Entry 2V2B (X-ray diffraction, 1.50 A resolution); this record covers chain A.

== Chain A ==
Name: Rhamnulose-1-phosphate aldolase
Organism: Escherichia coli
Notes: EC 4.1.2.19
UniProt: P32169 (RHAD_ECOLI); residue numbers follow UniProt; this construct covers 1-274
Amino-acid sequence (274 residues; numbered 1 to 274; the number before each row is that of its first residue):
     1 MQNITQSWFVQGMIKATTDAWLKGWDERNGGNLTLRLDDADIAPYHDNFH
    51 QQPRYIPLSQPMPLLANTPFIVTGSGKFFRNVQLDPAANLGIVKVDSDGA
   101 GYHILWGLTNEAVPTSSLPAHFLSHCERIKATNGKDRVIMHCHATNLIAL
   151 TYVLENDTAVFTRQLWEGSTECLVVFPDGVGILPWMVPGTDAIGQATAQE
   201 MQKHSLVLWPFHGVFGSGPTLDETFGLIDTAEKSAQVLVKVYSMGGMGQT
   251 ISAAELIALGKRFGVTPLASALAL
Not modelled in the structure: 1, 274
Construct notes: engineered mutation Ser117 (Glu in P32169), Ala192 (Glu in P32169), Gly248 (Lys in P32169), Ala253 (Arg in P32169), Ala254 (Glu in P32169)
Metal / ion sites: Zn2+ site 1: His46, Asp47, Glu200, His204; Zn2+ site 2: His141, His143, His212 (together with acetate ion)
Small-molecule neighbours: r-1,2-propanediol (PGR): Asp19, Arg80, Gln83, Leu84
Swiss-Prot annotation at these positions:
  - binding site (Zn(2+)): His141, His143, His212
  - mutagenesis: Arg28 (R28A/S: Severe loss of enzymatic activity), Asn29 (N29A: Severe loss of enzymatic activity), Glu171 (E171S/A/Q: Loss of enzymatic activity)

== Summary ==
Bound to chain A: r-1,2-propanediol. The Zn2+ site 1 is built by His46, Asp47, Glu200 and His204. The Zn2+
site 2 is built by His141, His143 and His212. Curated annotation (UniProt) lists 3 Zn2+-binding residues and 3
mutagenesis sites.
Chain A is Rhamnulose-1-phosphate aldolase (Escherichia coli); the structure, L-rhamnulose-1-phosphate
aldolase from escherichia coli (mutant E117S- E192A-K248G-R253A-E254A), was determined by X-ray diffraction,
deposited together with 2V29 and 2V2A.
